8F1I - chains G and I of the 10 polymer chains in the assembly; structure by electron microscopy, 3.00 A resolution.

# Chain G
Protein: DNA-directed RNA polymerase subunit alpha
Organism: Escherichia coli
Notes: EC 2.7.7.6
UniProt: P0A7Z4 (RPOA_ECOLI); residue numbers follow UniProt; this construct covers 1-329
Sequence (329 residues; each row starts with the number of its first residue):
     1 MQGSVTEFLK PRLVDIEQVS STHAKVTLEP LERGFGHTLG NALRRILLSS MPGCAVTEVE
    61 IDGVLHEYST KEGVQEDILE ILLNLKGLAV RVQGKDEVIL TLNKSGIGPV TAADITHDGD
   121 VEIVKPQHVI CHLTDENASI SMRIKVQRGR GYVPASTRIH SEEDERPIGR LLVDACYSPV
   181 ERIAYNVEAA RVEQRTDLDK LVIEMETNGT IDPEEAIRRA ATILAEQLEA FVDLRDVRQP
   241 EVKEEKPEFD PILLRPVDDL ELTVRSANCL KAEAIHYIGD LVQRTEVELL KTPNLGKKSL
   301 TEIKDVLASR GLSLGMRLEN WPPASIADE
Unresolved in the structure: 1-3, 159-166, 235-329
Swiss-Prot annotation at these positions:
  - region: Glu-162 to Glu-165 (Required for interaction with Crp at class II promoters)
  - modified residue: Arg-265 (ADP-ribosylarginine), Lys-297 (N6-acetyllysine), Lys-298 (N6-acetyllysine)
  - mutagenesis: Arg-45 (R45C: In rpoA112; temperature-sensitive, blocks RNA polymerase assembly), Glu-162 to Glu-165 (5-fold decrease in CRP-class II promoter-dependent transcription), Glu-165 (E165K: 5-fold decrease in CRP-class II promoter-dependent transcription), Arg-191 (R191C: In rpoA101; temperature-sensitive)

# Chain I
Protein: DNA-directed RNA polymerase subunit beta
Organism: Escherichia coli
Notes: EC 2.7.7.6
UniProt: P0A8V2 (RPOB_ECOLI); numbering as in UniProt (aligned over 1-1342)
Sequence (1342 residues; row label = number of the first residue in the row):
     1 MVYSYTEKKR IRKDFGKRPQ VLDVPYLLSI QLDSFQKFIE QDPEGQYGLE AAFRSVFPIQ
    61 SYSGNSELQY VSYRLGEPVF DVQECQIRGV TYSAPLRVKL RLVIYEREAP EGTVKDIKEQ
   121 EVYMGEIPLM TDNGTFVING TERVIVSQLH RSPGVFFDSD KGKTHSSGKV LYNARIIPYR
   181 GSWLDFEFDP KDNLFVRIDR RRKLPATIIL RALNYTTEQI LDLFFEKVIF EIRDNKLQME
   241 LVPERLRGET ASFDIEANGK VYVEKGRRIT ARHIRQLEKD DVKLIEVPVE YIAGKVVAKD
   301 YIDESTGELI CAANMELSLD LLAKLSQSGH KRIETLFTND LDHGPYISET LRVDPTNDRL
   361 SALVEIYRMM RPGEPPTREA AESLFENLFF SEDRYDLSAV GRMKFNRSLL REEIEGSGIL
   421 SKDDIIDVMK KLIDIRNGKG EVDDIDHLGN RRIRSVGEMA ENQFRVGLVR VERAVKERLS
   481 LGDLDTLMPQ DMINAKPISA AVKEFFGSSQ LSQFMDQNNP LSEITHKRRI SALGPGGLTR
   541 ERAGFEVRDV HPTHYGRVCP IETPEGPNIG LINSLSVYAQ TNEYGFLETP YRKVTDGVVT
   601 DEIHYLSAIE EGNYVIAQAN SNLDEEGHFV EDLVTCRSKG ESSLFSRDQV DYMDVSTQQV
   661 VSVGASLIPF LEHDDANRAL MGANMQRQAV PTLRADKPLV GTGMERAVAV DSGVTAVAKR
   721 GGVVQYVDAS RIVIKVNEDE MYPGEAGIDI YNLTKYTRSN QNTCINQMPC VSLGEPVERG
   781 DVLADGPSTD LGELALGQNM RVAFMPWNGY NFEDSILVSE RVVQEDRFTT IHIQELACVS
   841 RDTKLGPEEI TADIPNVGEA ALSKLDESGI VYIGAEVTGG DILVGKVTPK GETQLTPEEK
   901 LLRAIFGEKA SDVKDSSLRV PNGVSGTVID VQVFTRDGVE KDKRALEIEE MQLKQAKKDL
   961 SEELQILEAG LFSRIRAVLV AGGVEAEKLD KLPRDRWLEL GLTDEEKQNQ LEQLAEQYDE
  1021 LKHEFEKKLE AKRRKITQGD DLAPGVLKIV KVYLAVKRRI QPGDKMAGRH GNKGVISKIN
  1081 PIEDMPYDEN GTPVDIVLNP LGVPSRMNIG QILETHLGMA AKGIGDKINA MLKQQQEVAK
  1141 LREFIQRAYD LGADVRQKVD LSTFSDEEVM RLAENLRKGM PIATPVFDGA KEAEIKELLK
  1201 LGDLPTSGQI RLYDGRTGEQ FERPVTVGYM YMLKLNHLVD DKMHARSTGS YSLVTQQPLG
  1261 GKAQFGGQRF GEMEVWALEA YGAAYTLQEM LTVKSDDVNG RTKMYKNIVD GNHQMEPGMP
  1321 ESFNVLLKEI RSLGINIELE DE
Unresolved in the structure: 1, 997-1009, 1342
Swiss-Prot annotation at these positions:
  - modified residue (N6-acetyllysine): Lys-1022, Lys-1200
  - mutagenesis: Ile-561 (I561S: Resistant to antibiotics salinamide A and B), Ile-569 (I569S: Resistant to antibiotics salinamide A and B), Ala-665 (A665E: Resistant to antibiotics salinamide A and B), Asp-675 (D675A/G: Resistant to antibiotics salinamide A and B), Asn-677 (N677H/K: Resistant to antibiotics salinamide A and B), Leu-680 (L680M: Resistant to antibiotics salinamide A and B), Glu-813 (E813K: Disrupts the enzyme's active center)

# Chain G / chain I interface
Pairs across the interface - 56 pairs, chain G then chain I:
  Asn-41(G) / Tyr-1087(I)
  Asn-41(G) / Gly-1215(I)
  Asn-41(G) / Arg-1216(I)  hydrogen bond (side chain-backbone)
  Asn-41(G) / Thr-1217(I)
  Asn-41(G) / Gly-1218(I)
  Arg-44(G) / Tyr-1087(I)
  Arg-44(G) / Gly-1091(I)
  Arg-45(G) / Glu-1083(I)  hydrogen bond (side chain-backbone)
  Arg-45(G) / Asp-1084(I)  salt bridge
  Arg-45(G) / Gly-1215(I)  hydrogen bond (side chain-backbone)
  Arg-45(G) / Arg-1216(I)
  Ser-49(G) / Glu-1083(I)
  Leu-65(G) / Ile-873(I)
  His-66(G) / Ile-873(I)
  His-66(G) / Gly-874(I)
  His-66(G) / Ile-929(I)
  Tyr-68(G) / Tyr-756(I)
  Tyr-68(G) / Ile-831(I)  hydrophobic
  Tyr-68(G) / Ile-929(I)  hydrophobic
  Tyr-68(G) / Lys-1057(I)
  Thr-70(G) / Ala-729(I)
  Thr-70(G) / Lys-755(I)
  Lys-71(G) / Asp-728(I)
  Glu-72(G) / Tyr-726(I)  hydrogen bond
  Glu-72(G) / Asp-728(I)
  Gly-73(G) / Asp-728(I)
  Val-74(G) / Asp-728(I)
  Val-74(G) / Ala-729(I)  hydrogen bond (backbone-backbone)
  Gln-75(G) / Val-727(I)
  Gln-75(G) / Ala-729(I)
  Gln-75(G) / Val-771(I)  hydrogen bond (side chain-backbone)
  Glu-76(G) / Ala-729(I)
  Asp-77(G) / Ala-729(I)
  Asp-77(G) / Lys-755(I)  salt bridge
  Asp-77(G) / Tyr-756(I)
  Asp-77(G) / Asn-766(I)
  Asp-77(G) / Met-768(I)
  Leu-79(G) / Leu-693(I)  hydrophobic
  Leu-79(G) / Ile-831(I)  hydrophobic
  Leu-79(G) / Lys-1057(I)
  Leu-83(G) / Arg-694(I)
  Lys-86(G) / Gln-824(I)  hydrogen bond (side chain-backbone)
  Thr-134(G) / Val-727(I)  hydrogen bond (side chain-backbone)
  Thr-134(G) / Leu-773(I)
  Tyr-152(G) / Val-823(I)
  Tyr-152(G) / Gln-824(I)
  Tyr-152(G) / Arg-1059(I)
  Pro-154(G) / Arg-1059(I)
  Ser-156(G) / Arg-1059(I)
  Asp-174(G) / Asp-826(I)
  Glu-181(G) / Arg-821(I)  salt bridge
  Arg-182(G) / Asn-1090(I)  hydrogen bond (side chain-backbone)
  Ile-183(G) / Gly-1091(I)
  Ala-184(G) / Asn-1090(I)
  Tyr-185(G) / Tyr-1087(I)  hydrogen bond
  Tyr-185(G) / Gly-1218(I)  hydrogen bond (side chain-backbone)
Interface residues without a listed pair, chain G (33 interface residues in all): Leu-48, Glu-67, Ser-69, Asp-135, Ile-168
Interface residues without a listed pair, chain I (41 interface residues in all): Ser-730, Tyr-872, Ala-875, Thr-927, Val-928, Lys-958, Ala-1055, Val-1056, Glu-1089, Thr-1092

# In short
The interface between chain G and chain I involves 33 residues on one side and 41 on the other; the contacts
include 11 hydrogen bonds and 3 salt bridges. Polar pairs include Arg-45(G)/Asp-1084(I), Asp-77(G)/Lys-755(I)
and Glu-181(G)/Arg-821(I).
Here chain G is DNA-directed RNA polymerase subunit alpha and chain I is DNA-directed RNA polymerase subunit
beta, both from Escherichia coli. Entry 8F1I (SigN RNA polymerase early-melted intermediate bound to mismatch
fragment dhsU36mm1 (-12T)) was determined by electron microscopy, deposited together with 8F1J and 8F1K.
